PDB entry 6SF2 | X-ray diffraction, 3.30 A resolution | chains A and B of the 6 polymer chains in the assembly

[Chain A]
Protein: Serine/threonine-protein kinase receptor R3
From: Homo sapiens
Notes: EC 2.7.11.30
UniProtKB: P37023 (ACVL1_HUMAN); numbering as in UniProt (aligned over 21-118)
Sequence (98 residues; numbered 21 to 118; the number before each row is that of its first residue):
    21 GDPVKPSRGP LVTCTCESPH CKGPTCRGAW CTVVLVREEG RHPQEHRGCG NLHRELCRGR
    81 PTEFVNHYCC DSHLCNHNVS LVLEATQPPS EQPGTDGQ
Not modelled in the structure: 21-29, 105-118
Disulfides: Cys34-Cys51, Cys36-Cys41, Cys46-Cys69, Cys77-Cys89, Cys90-Cys95
UniProt features mapped onto this chain:
  - region: His73 to Leu76 (Mediates specificity for BMP ligand)
  - glycosylation: Asn98 (N-linked (GlcNAc...) asparagine)
  - natural variant: Cys34 (C34Y: In HHT2), Cys41 (C41G: In HHT2; C41Y: In HHT2), Cys46 (C46G: In HHT2), Arg47 (R47P: In HHT2), Gly48 to Ala49 (sequence variant, change not given here; In HHT2), Gly48 (G48R: In HHT2), Trp50 (W50C: In HHT2; W50G: In HHT2), Cys51 (C51Y: In HHT2), Thr52 (T52A: In HHT2), Glu59 (E59V: Found in a patient with pulmonary arterial hypertension; uncertain significance), His66 (H66P: In HHT2; H66Y: In HHT2), Arg67 (R67Q: In HHT2; R67W: In HHT2), 4 further natural variant entries in UniProt
  - mutagenesis: Arg74 to Leu76 (Affinity for BMP9 decreased by 200-fold)

[Chain B]
Protein: Growth/differentiation factor 2
From: Homo sapiens
UniProtKB: Q9UK05 (GDF2_HUMAN); residue numbers follow UniProt; this construct covers 320-429
Sequence (110 residues; row label = number of the first residue in the row):
   320 SAGAGSHCQK TSLRVNFEDI GWDSWIIAPK EYEAYECKGG CFFPLADDVT PTKHAIVQTL
   380 VHLKFPTKVG KACCVPTKLS PISVLYKDDM GVPTLKYHYE GMSVAECGCR
Not modelled in the structure: 320-324
Disulfides: Cys327-Cys393, Cys356-Cys426, Cys360-Cys428
UniProt features mapped onto this chain:
  - region: Ser402 to Tyr416 (Interaction with ENG)
  - natural variant: Arg333 (R333W: In HHT5)
What the authors report for this chain:
  - mutagenesis - F362Y, D366E: abolished signaling (BMP9-induced ALP activity)
  - mutagenesis - D366E: unchanged binding to ALK1-Fc

[Interface between chain A and chain B]
Residue-residue contacts (14; chain A residue first):
  Val54(A) - Phe362(B)  hydrophobic
  Val54(A) - Pro363(B)  hydrophobic
  Val56(A) - Phe362(B)  hydrophobic
  His66(A) - Pro363(B)
  Asn71(A) - Asp366(B)  hydrogen bond
  Leu72(A) - Asp366(B)
  His73(A) - Pro370(B)
  His73(A) - Lys372(B)
  His73(A) - Ile375(B)
  Glu75(A) - Lys372(B)
  Leu76(A) - Ile375(B)  hydrophobic
  Phe84(A) - Leu382(B)
  Phe84(A) - Lys383(B)
  Val85(A) - Phe362(B)  hydrophobic
Also at the interface, not in a pair above, chain A (12 interface residues in all): Glu59, His87
Also at the interface, not in a pair above, chain B (12 interface residues in all): Thr369, Thr371, Leu379, Pro385

[Summary]
The chain A/chain B interface involves 12 residues from each chain; the contacts include 1 hydrogen bond. Its
one hydrogen-bonded contact is Asn71(A)-Asp366(B). From UniProt: 3 mutagenesis sites on chain A. The paper
reports that F362Y and D366E of chain B abolish signaling (BMP9-induced ALP activity); D366E of chain B leaves
binding to ALK1-Fc unchanged.
Here chain A is Serine/threonine-protein kinase receptor R3 and chain B is Growth/differentiation factor 2,
both from Homo sapiens. Entry 6SF2 (Ternary complex of human bone morphogenetic protein 9 (BMP9) growth factor
domain, its prodomain and extracellular ...) was determined by X-ray diffraction, deposited together with 6SF1
and 6SF3.
